8DBA - chains B and G of the 12 polymer chains in the assembly; structure by X-ray diffraction, 3.50 A resolution.

== Chain B (and G) ==
Name: Circadian clock protein KaiC
Organism: Cereibacter sphaeroides
Notes: chain G of this document is another copy of the same molecule, construct and numbering; everything in this record applies to it too
UniProt: B9KWX8 (B9KWX8_CERSK); residue numbers follow UniProt; this construct covers 1-566
Amino-acid sequence (568 residues; row label = number of the first residue in the row; numbers below 1 keep their minus sign (Gly-1 is residue -1)):
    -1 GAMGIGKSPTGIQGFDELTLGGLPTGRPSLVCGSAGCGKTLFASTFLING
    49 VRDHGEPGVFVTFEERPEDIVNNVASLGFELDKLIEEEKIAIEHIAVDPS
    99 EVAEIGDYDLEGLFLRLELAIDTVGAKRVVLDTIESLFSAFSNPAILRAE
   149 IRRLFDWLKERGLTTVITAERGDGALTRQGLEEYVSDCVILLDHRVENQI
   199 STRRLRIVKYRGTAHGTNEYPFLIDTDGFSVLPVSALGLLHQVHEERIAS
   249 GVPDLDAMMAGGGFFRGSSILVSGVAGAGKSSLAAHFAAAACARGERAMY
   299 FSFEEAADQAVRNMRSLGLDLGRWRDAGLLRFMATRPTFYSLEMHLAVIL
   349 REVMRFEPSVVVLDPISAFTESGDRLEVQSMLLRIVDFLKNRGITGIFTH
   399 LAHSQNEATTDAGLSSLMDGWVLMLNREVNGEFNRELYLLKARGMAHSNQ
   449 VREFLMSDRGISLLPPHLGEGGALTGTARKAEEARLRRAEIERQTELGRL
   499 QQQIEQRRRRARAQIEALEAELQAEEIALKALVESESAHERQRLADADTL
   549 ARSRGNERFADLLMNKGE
Disordered / not traced: -1 to 1, 94-107, 138-142, 232-236, 401-406, 537-566 (chain G: -1 to 1, 400-411, 532-566)
Construct notes: expression tag (-1 to 0)
Bound ions: Mg2+ site 1: Thr38 (together with ADP); Mg2+ site 2: Ser279 (together with ADP)
Residues lining bound ligands:
  - ADP (adenosine-5'-diphosphate), molecule 1: Ala33, Gly34, Cys35, Gly36, Lys37, Thr38, Leu39, Asn71, Ser74, Leu75, Arg201, Ile222, Asp223, Thr224
  - ADP, molecule 2: Lys207, Tyr208, Arg209, Gly210, Thr211, Ala212, His213
  - ADP, molecule 3: Val273, Ala274, Gly275, Ala276, Gly277, Lys278, Ser279, Ser280, Met312, Ser314, Leu315, Arg433, Met454, Ser455, Asp456
  - ADP, molecule 4: Leu438, Lys439, Ala440, Arg441, Met443, Ala444, His445
Reported in the primary citation:
  - mutagenesis - E62Q/E63Q: abolished catalytic activity on CI domain
  - mutagenesis - E302Q/E303Q: abolished catalytic activity on CII domain
  - mutagenesis - E62Q/E63Q: decreased binding to KaiBRS

== Interface between chain B and chain G ==
Residue-residue contacts - 16 pairs, chain B then chain G:
  Leu498(B) - Leu527(G)  hydrophobic
  Leu498(B) - Val531(G)  hydrophobic
  Ile502(B) - Glu524(G)
  Arg505(B) - Leu527(G)
  Arg506(B) - Leu520(G)
  Ala509(B) - Leu520(G)  hydrophobic
  Ile513(B) - Ile513(G)  hydrophobic
  Ile513(B) - Glu517(G)
  Leu516(B) - Leu516(G)  hydrophobic
  Glu517(B) - Ile513(G)
  Leu520(B) - Arg505(G)
  Leu520(B) - Arg506(G)
  Glu524(B) - Ile502(G)
  Glu524(B) - Arg506(G)  salt bridge
  Leu527(B) - Ile502(G)  hydrophobic
  Val531(B) - Leu498(G)  hydrophobic
Also at the interface, not in a pair above, chain B (15 interface residues in all): Leu495, Gln512, Glu523
Also at the interface, not in a pair above, chain G (14 interface residues in all): Gln501, Ala509, Gln512

== Summary ==
15 residues of chain B face 14 of chain G across their interface; the contacts include 1 salt bridge. The
salt-bridged pair is Glu524(B)-Arg506(G). Bound to chain B: 4 copies of ADP. From the paper: E62Q/E63Q of
chain B abolish catalytic activity on CI domain; E302Q/E303Q of chain B abolish catalytic activity on CII
domain.
Both chains are Circadian clock protein KaiC (Cereibacter sphaeroides). Entry 8DBA (Crystal structure of
dodecameric KaiC) was determined by X-ray diffraction (same publication as 8DB3, 8FWI and 8FWJ).
